8C7U - chains C and F of the 6 polymer chains in the assembly; structure by X-ray diffraction, 3.15 A resolution.

[Chain C]
Protein: GTP-sensing transcriptional pleiotropic repressor CodY
From: Enterococcus faecalis (strain ATCC 700802 / V583)
Reference sequence: A0A1B4XP18 (A0A1B4XP18_ENTFL); residue numbers follow UniProt; this construct covers 1-260
Amino-acid sequence (262 residues; row label = number of the first residue in the row; numbers below 1 keep their minus sign (Gly-1 is residue -1)):
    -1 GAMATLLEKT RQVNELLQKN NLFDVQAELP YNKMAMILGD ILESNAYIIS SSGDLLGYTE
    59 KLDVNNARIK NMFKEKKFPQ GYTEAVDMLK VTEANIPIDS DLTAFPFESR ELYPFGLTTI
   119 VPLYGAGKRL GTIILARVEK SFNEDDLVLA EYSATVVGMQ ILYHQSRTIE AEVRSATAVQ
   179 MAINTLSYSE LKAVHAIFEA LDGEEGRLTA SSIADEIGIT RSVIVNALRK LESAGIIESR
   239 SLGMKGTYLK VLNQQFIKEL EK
Disordered / not traced: -1 to 0, 18-23
Differences from the reference sequence: expression tag (-1 to 0)
What the authors report for this chain:
  - binding site for leucine: Arg66
  - self-association interface (contacts with another copy of this molecule): Arg238, Leu240
  - mutagenesis - K74A: decreased binding to DNA
  - mutagenesis - Y186A/R238A/L240A/Y246A: abolished binding to DNA

[Chain F]
Molecule: 30-nt DNA strand
Sequence (30 nucleotides; each row starts with the number of its first residue):
     1 GATAATTTTC AGAATTTTCA GAAAATTTAG

[Interface between chain C and chain F]
Contacting residue pairs - 21 pairs, chain C then chain F:
  Leu206(C) with DT7(F), phosphate contact
  Thr207(C) with DT6(F), sugar contact; DT7(F), phosphate contact
  Ala208(C) with DT7(F), hydrogen bond to the phosphate
  Ser209(C) with DT6(F), sugar contact; DT7(F), hydrogen bond to the phosphate
  Arg219(C) with DT7(F), base contact
  Ser220(C) with DT9(F), base contact
  Val223(C) with DT8(F), base contact
  Arg227(C) with DT8(F), salt bridge to the phosphate; DT9(F), salt bridge to the phosphate
  Ser239(C) with DT7(F), phosphate contact; DT8(F), phosphate contact
  Gly241(C) with DT6(F), sugar contact; DT7(F), sugar contact
  Met242(C) with DA4(F), base contact; DA5(F), base contact; DT6(F), sugar contact
  Gly244(C) with DT6(F), phosphate contact; DT7(F), phosphate contact
  Thr245(C) with DT7(F), hydrogen bond to the phosphate
Also at the interface, not in a pair above, chain F (7 interface residues in all): DC10

[Summary]
13 residues of chain C and 7 residues of chain F are in contact; the contacts include 3 hydrogen bonds and 2
salt bridges. Polar contacts include Ala208(C)-DT7(F), Ser209(C)-DT7(F) and Thr245(C)-DT7(F). From the paper:
a binding site for leucine at Arg66(C); K74A of chain C reduces binding to DNA.
Chain C is GTP-sensing transcriptional pleiotropic repressor CodY (Enterococcus faecalis (strain ATCC 700802 /
V583)) and chain F is a 30-nt DNA strand; the structure, Transcriptional pleiotropic repressor CodY from
Enterococcus faecalis in complex with Leu and a 30-bp DNA fragment ..., was determined by X-ray diffraction
(same publication as 8C7S and 8C7O).
